5HE2 - chains B and G of the 3 polymer chains in the assembly; structure by X-ray diffraction, 2.79 A resolution.

Chain B:
Molecule: Guanine nucleotide-binding protein G(I)/G(S)/G(T) subunit beta-1
Organism: Homo sapiens
Reference sequence: P62873 (GBB1_HUMAN); residues 2-340 here = UniProt positions 2-340
Sequence (339 residues; row label = number of the first residue in the row):
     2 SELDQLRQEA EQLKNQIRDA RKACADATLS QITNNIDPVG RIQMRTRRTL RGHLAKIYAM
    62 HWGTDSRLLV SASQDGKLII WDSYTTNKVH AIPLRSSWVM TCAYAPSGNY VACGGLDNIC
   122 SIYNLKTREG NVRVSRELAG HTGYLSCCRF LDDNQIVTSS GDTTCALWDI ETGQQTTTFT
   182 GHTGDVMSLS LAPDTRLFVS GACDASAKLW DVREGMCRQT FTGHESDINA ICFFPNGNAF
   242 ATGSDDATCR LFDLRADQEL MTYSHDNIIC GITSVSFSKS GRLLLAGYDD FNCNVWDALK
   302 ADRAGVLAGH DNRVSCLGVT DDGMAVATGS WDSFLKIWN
Swiss-Prot annotation at these positions:
  - modified residue: S2 (N-acetylserine), H266 (Phosphohistidine)
  - natural variant: L30 (L30F: In MRD42; uncertain significance), R52 (R52G: In MRD42), G64 (G64V: In MRD42), D76 (D76E: In MRD42; D76G: In MRD42), G77 (G77S: In MRD42), K78 (K78R: In MRD42), I80 (I80N: In MRD42; I80T: In MRD42), H91 (H91R: In MRD42; uncertain significance), A92 (A92T: In MRD42), P94 (P94S: In MRD42), L95 (L95P: In MRD42), R96 (R96L: In MRD42), 5 further natural variant entries in UniProt

Chain G:
Molecule: Guanine nucleotide-binding protein G(I)/G(S)/G(O) subunit gamma-2
Organism: Homo sapiens
Reference sequence: P59768 (GBG2_HUMAN); residue numbers follow UniProt; this construct covers 1-71
Sequence (71 residues; row label = number of the first residue in the row):
     1 MASNNTASIA QARKLVEQLK MEANIDRIKV SKAAADLMAY CEAHAKEDPL LTPVPASENP
    61 FREKKFFSAI L
Not modelled in the structure: 1-4, 63-71
Construct notes: engineered mutation S68 (Cys in P59768)
Swiss-Prot annotation at these positions:
  - modified residue: A2 (N-acetylalanine)

Chain B / chain G interface:
Pairs across the interface (99; chain B residue first):
  E3(B) with I9(G); R13(G), salt bridge
  L4(B) with T6(G); A7(G); S8(G); A12(G), hydrophobic
  L7(B) with I9(G); A12(G), hydrophobic; R13(G); V16(G)
  R8(B) with T6(G), hydrogen bond (side chain-backbone)
  E10(B) with V16(G); K20(G), salt bridge
  A11(B) with L15(G), hydrophobic; V16(G); L19(G)
  L14(B) with V16(G); L19(G), hydrophobic; K20(G)
  K15(B) with L19(G)
  Q17(B) with A23(G)
  I18(B) with L19(G); E22(G); A23(G), hydrophobic; R27(G)
  A21(B) with R27(G)
  A24(B) with K29(G), hydrogen bond (backbone-side chain)
  C25(B) with R27(G); I28(G), hydrogen bond (side chain-backbone); K29(G); V30(G), hydrogen bond (backbone-backbone)
  A26(B) with V30(G), hydrophobic
  D27(B) with K29(G); V30(G), hydrogen bond (side chain-backbone); S31(G), hydrogen bond
  A28(B) with V30(G); S31(G)
  L30(B) with A34(G), hydrophobic
  I33(B) with S31(G); A34(G), hydrophobic; A35(G); M38(G)
  T34(B) with M38(G)
  I37(B) with M38(G), hydrophobic; E42(G)
  V40(B) with L51(G), hydrophobic
  I43(B) with L50(G)
  R48(B) with F61(G); R62(G)
  R49(B) with P60(G); F61(G), hydrogen bond (side chain-backbone); R62(G)
  S84(B) with F61(G)
  Y85(B) with P60(G), hydrophobic; F61(G), hydrophobic
  T181(B) with K14(G)
  C218(B) with Q18(G), hydrogen bond (backbone-side chain); E22(G)
  R219(B) with E22(G)
  Q220(B) with I25(G)
  T221(B) with E22(G), hydrogen bond
  F235(B) with L37(G), hydrophobic; C41(G), hydrophobic
  P236(B) with Y40(G)
  N237(B) with Y40(G)
  D254(B) with A33(G)
  R256(B) with D26(G); R27(G); I28(G), hydrogen bond (backbone-backbone); D36(G), salt bridge
  A257(B) with I28(G)
  D258(B) with I25(G); R27(G), salt bridge
  Q259(B) with V30(G)
  L261(B) with V30(G), hydrophobic; L37(G), hydrophobic
  S279(B) with D48(G), hydrogen bond
  K280(B) with E47(G); D48(G)
  S281(B) with Y40(G); C41(G); H44(G); D48(G), hydrogen bond; L51(G)
  R283(B) with C41(G); L51(G)
  L284(B) with L50(G); L51(G), hydrophobic
  L300(B) with M38(G); C41(G), hydrophobic
  D323(B) with P49(G)
  G324(B) with P49(G); L50(G)
  M325(B) with P49(G), hydrophobic
  A326(B) with F61(G), hydrophobic
  V327(B) with L50(G), hydrophobic
  I338(B) with F61(G), hydrophobic
  N340(B) with N59(G), hydrogen bond; F61(G)
Interface residues without a listed pair, chain B (58 interface residues in all): R22, M45, A240, L252, G282
Interface residues without a listed pair, chain G (44 interface residues in all): N24, K32, A45, V54

Overview:
The interface between chain B and chain G involves 58 residues on one side and 44 on the other; the contacts
include 13 hydrogen bonds and 4 salt bridges. Polar contacts include E3(B)-R13(G), E10(B)-K20(G) and
R256(B)-D36(G).
Here chain B is Guanine nucleotide-binding protein G(I)/G(S)/G(T) subunit beta-1 and chain G is Guanine
nucleotide-binding protein G(I)/G(S)/G(O) subunit gamma-2, both from Homo sapiens. Entry 5HE2 (Bovine GRK2 in
complex with Gbetagamma subunits and CCG224406) was determined by X-ray diffraction together with 5HE0, 5HE1
and 5HE3 from the same study.
